1XSJ - chains B and C of the 6 polymer chains in the assembly; structure by X-ray diffraction, 2.10 A resolution.

[Chain B (and C)]
Name: Putative family 31 glucosidase yicI
Organism: Escherichia coli
Notes: EC 3.2.1.-; chain C of this document is another copy of the same molecule, construct and numbering; everything in this record applies to it too
UniProt: P31434 (YICI_ECOLI); residues 1-772 here = UniProt positions 1-772
Sequence (778 residues; row label = number of the first residue in the row):
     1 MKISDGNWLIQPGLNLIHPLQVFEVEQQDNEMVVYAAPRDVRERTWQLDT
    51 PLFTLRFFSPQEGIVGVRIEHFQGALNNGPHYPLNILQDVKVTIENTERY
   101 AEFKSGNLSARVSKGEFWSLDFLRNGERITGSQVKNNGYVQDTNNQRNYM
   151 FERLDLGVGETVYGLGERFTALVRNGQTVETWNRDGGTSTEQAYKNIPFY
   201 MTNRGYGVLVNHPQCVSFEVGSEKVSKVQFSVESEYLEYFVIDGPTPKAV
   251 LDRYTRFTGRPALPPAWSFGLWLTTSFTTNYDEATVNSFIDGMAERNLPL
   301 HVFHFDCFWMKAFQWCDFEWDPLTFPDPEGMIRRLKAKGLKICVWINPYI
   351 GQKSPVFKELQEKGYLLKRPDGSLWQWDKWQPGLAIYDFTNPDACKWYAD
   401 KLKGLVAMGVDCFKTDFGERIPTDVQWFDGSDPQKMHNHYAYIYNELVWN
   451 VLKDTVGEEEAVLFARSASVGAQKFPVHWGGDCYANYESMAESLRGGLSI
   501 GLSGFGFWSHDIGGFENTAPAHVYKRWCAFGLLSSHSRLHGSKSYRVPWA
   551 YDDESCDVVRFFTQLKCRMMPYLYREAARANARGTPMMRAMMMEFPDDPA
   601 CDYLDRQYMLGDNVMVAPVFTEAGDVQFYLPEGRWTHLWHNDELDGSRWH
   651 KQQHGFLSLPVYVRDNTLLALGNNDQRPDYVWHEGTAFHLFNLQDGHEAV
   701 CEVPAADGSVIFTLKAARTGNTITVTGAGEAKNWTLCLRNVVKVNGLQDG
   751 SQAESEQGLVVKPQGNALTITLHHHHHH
Not modelled in the structure: 774-778
Sequence notes: expression tag (773-778)

[Chain B / chain C interface]
Pairs across the interface (82):
  Lys-2(B) with Glu-191(C)
  Asp-5(B) with Gln-192(C), hydrogen bond
  Gly-6(B) with Gly-186(C); Thr-190(C); Gln-192(C), hydrogen bond (backbone-side chain)
  Asn-7(B) with Gly-186(C), hydrogen bond (backbone-backbone); Thr-190(C); Tyr-484(C), hydrogen bond
  Trp-8(B) with Asp-185(C); Gly-187(C); Asp-482(C); Tyr-484(C)
  Leu-9(B) with Arg-420(C)
  Leu-156(B) with Glu-488(C)
  Val-158(B) with Tyr-487(C); Glu-488(C); Ala-491(C), hydrophobic; Arg-606(C); Phe-620(C), hydrophobic
  Gly-159(B) with Arg-606(C)
  Phe-169(B) with Val-225(C)
  Thr-170(B) with Gly-221(C); Val-225(C)
  Ala-171(B) with Asn-175(C)
  Asn-175(B) with Ala-171(C)
  Gly-176(B) with Gly-176(C); Gln-177(C)
  Gln-177(B) with Gly-176(C)
  Asp-185(B) with Trp-8(C)
  Gly-186(B) with Gly-6(C); Asn-7(C), hydrogen bond (backbone-backbone)
  Gly-187(B) with Trp-8(C)
  Ser-189(B) with Lys-224(C); Val-225(C), hydrogen bond (backbone-backbone)
  Thr-190(B) with Gly-6(C); Asn-7(C); Glu-223(C); Lys-224(C); Val-225(C)
  Glu-191(B) with Lys-2(C); Ser-222(C); Glu-223(C), hydrogen bond (backbone-backbone)
  Gln-192(B) with Asp-5(C), hydrogen bond; Gly-6(C)
  Gly-221(B) with Thr-170(C)
  Ser-222(B) with Glu-191(C)
  Glu-223(B) with Ser-189(C); Thr-190(C); Glu-191(C), hydrogen bond (backbone-backbone)
  Lys-224(B) with Ser-189(C); Thr-190(C)
  Val-225(B) with Phe-169(C); Thr-170(C); Ser-189(C), hydrogen bond (backbone-backbone); Thr-190(C); Glu-492(C); Arg-495(C)
  Lys-379(B) with Leu-9(C)
  Arg-420(B) with Leu-9(C)
  Asp-482(B) with Trp-8(C)
  Tyr-484(B) with Asn-7(C), hydrogen bond; Trp-8(C)
  Tyr-487(B) with Val-158(C)
  Glu-488(B) with Leu-156(C); Val-158(C)
  Ala-491(B) with Val-158(C), hydrophobic
  Glu-492(B) with Val-225(C)
  Arg-495(B) with Val-225(C)
  Glu-516(B) with Trp-8(C)
  Pro-599(B) with Gln-627(C); Trp-649(C), hydrophobic
  Ala-600(B) with Trp-649(C)
  Tyr-603(B) with Tyr-603(C), hydrophobic
  Arg-606(B) with Val-158(C); Gly-159(C)
  Phe-620(B) with Val-158(C), hydrophobic
  Gln-627(B) with Pro-599(C)
  Ser-647(B) with Ser-647(C); Arg-648(C)
  Arg-648(B) with Ser-647(C)
  Trp-649(B) with Pro-599(C), hydrophobic; Ala-600(C)
Other interface residues (no listed pair), chain B (49 interface residues in all): Gly-157, Thr-188, Ser-226
Other interface residues (no listed pair), chain C (50 interface residues in all): Gly-157, Thr-188, Ser-226, Lys-379, Glu-516, Asp-597

[Summary]
49 residues of chain B and 50 residues of chain C are in contact; the contacts include 11 hydrogen bonds.
Among the polar pairs are Asp-5(B)/Gln-192(C), Gly-6(B)/Gln-192(C) and Asn-7(B)/Tyr-484(C).
Chain B and chain C are both Putative family 31 glucosidase yicI (Escherichia coli); the structure, Structure
of a Family 31 alpha glycosidase, was determined by X-ray diffraction (same publication as 1XSK and 1XSI).
